Entry 8ZDL (electron microscopy, 3.78 A resolution); this record covers chains m and n of the 42 polymer chains in the assembly.

# Chain m (and n)
Molecule: Terminator Protein (gp12)
Source organism: Mycolicibacterium smegmatis MC2 155
Notes: chain n of this document is another copy of the same molecule, construct and numbering; everything in this record applies to it too
Chain sequence (167 residues; numbered 1 to 167; the number before each row is that of its first residue):
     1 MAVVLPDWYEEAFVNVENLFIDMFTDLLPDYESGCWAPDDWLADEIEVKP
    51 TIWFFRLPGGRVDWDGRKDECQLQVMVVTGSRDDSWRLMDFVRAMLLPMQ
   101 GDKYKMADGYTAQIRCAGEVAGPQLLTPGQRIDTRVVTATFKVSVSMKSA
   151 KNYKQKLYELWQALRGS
Unresolved in the structure: 1-2, 167

# Chain m / chain n interface
Pairs across the interface (46; chain m residue first):
  Asp-26(m) with Leu-164(n); Arg-165(n), salt bridge
  Asp-30(m) with Val-4(n)
  Tyr-31(m) with Val-4(n)
  Arg-82(m) with Glu-17(n), salt bridge; Cys-35(n)
  Trp-86(m) with Asn-15(n); Glu-17(n), hydrogen bond; Arg-56(n)
  Arg-87(m) with Val-3(n); Leu-5(n)
  Leu-88(m) with Leu-5(n), hydrophobic
  Asp-90(m) with Tyr-9(n), hydrogen bond (backbone-side chain); Ala-12(n); Phe-13(n)
  Phe-91(m) with Tyr-9(n), hydrogen bond (backbone-side chain)
  Arg-93(m) with Phe-13(n)
  Ala-94(m) with Tyr-9(n), hydrophobic; Ala-12(n), hydrophobic; Trp-64(n), hydrophobic
  Met-95(m) with Tyr-153(n), hydrophobic
  Pro-98(m) with Trp-64(n), hydrophobic; Asn-152(n), hydrogen bond (backbone-side chain); Lys-154(n)
  Gln-100(m) with Lys-154(n)
  Gly-101(m) with Tyr-158(n)
  Asp-102(m) with Lys-154(n); Tyr-158(n), hydrogen bond
  Lys-103(m) with Trp-161(n)
  Tyr-104(m) with Trp-161(n), hydrophobic; Arg-165(n)
  Lys-105(m) with Trp-161(n); Arg-165(n), hydrogen bond (backbone-side chain)
  Met-106(m) with Arg-165(n)
  Ala-107(m) with Arg-165(n)
  Thr-111(m) with Trp-161(n)
  Glu-119(m) with Gly-60(n); Arg-61(n); Val-62(n), hydrogen bond (side chain-backbone)
  Ala-121(m) with Pro-58(n), hydrophobic
  Pro-123(m) with Arg-56(n)
  Gln-124(m) with Arg-56(n); Leu-57(n); Pro-58(n)
  Pro-128(m) with Trp-36(n)
  Arg-135(m) with Trp-36(n)
Other interface residues (no listed pair), chain m (33 interface residues in all): Leu-27, Leu-97, Met-99, Val-120, Gly-122
Other interface residues (no listed pair), chain n (28 interface residues in all): Pro-6, Trp-8, Leu-157, Leu-160

# In short
33 residues of chain m face 28 of chain n across their interface; the contacts include 7 hydrogen bonds and 2
salt bridges. Among the polar pairs are Asp-26(m)/Arg-165(n), Arg-82(m)/Glu-17(n) and Trp-86(m)/Glu-17(n).
Both chains are Terminator Protein (gp12) (Mycolicibacterium smegmatis MC2 155). Entry 8ZDL (Cryo-EM structure
of Mycobacteriophage Douge genome-free connector (gp5, gp9, gp10, gp12 and gp13)) was determined by electron
microscopy (same publication as 8ZDJ, 8ZDK, 8ZDO and 8ZDQ).
